PDB entry 4M28 | X-ray diffraction, 3.00 A resolution | chain A

Chain A:
Name: UDP-glucose pyrophosphorylase
From: Leishmania major
Notes: EC 2.7.7.9
UniProt: Q4QDU3 (Q4QDU3_LEIMA); residues 1-494 here = UniProt positions 1-494
Amino-acid sequence (505 residues; numbered 1 to 505; the number before each row is that of its first residue):
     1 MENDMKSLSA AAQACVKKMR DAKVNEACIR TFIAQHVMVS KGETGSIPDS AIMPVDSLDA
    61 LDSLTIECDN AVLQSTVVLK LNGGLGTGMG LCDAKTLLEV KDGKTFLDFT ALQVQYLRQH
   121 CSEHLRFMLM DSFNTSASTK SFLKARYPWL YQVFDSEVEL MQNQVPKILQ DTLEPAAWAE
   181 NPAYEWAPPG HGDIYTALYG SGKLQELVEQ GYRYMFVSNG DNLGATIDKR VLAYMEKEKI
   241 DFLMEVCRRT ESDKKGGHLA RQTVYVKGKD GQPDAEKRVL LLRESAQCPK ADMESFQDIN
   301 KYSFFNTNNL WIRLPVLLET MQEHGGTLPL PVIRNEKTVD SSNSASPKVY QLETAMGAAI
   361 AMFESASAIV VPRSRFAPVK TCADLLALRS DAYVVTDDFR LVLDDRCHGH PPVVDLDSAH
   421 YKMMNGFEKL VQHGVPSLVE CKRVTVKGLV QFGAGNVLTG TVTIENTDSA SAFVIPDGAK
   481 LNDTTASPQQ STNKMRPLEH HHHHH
Disordered / not traced: 1-5, 489-505
Differences from the reference sequence: expression tag (495-505)
Disulfides: C92 forms a disulfide with the same residue of a neighbouring copy of this chain
Ligand contacts: UPC (2'-deoxy-5'-O-[(R)-hydroxy{[(R)-hydroxy(phosphonooxy)phosphoryl]methyl}phosphoryl]uridine): L81, N82, G83, G84, L85, G86, T87, K95, M130, Q162, G190, H191, N219, D221

Summary:
Bound to chain A: compound UPC.
Chain A is UDP-glucose pyrophosphorylase (Leishmania major); the structure, UDP-Glucose Pyrophosphorylase from
Leishmania major in complex with UTP analog dUpCpp, was determined by X-ray diffraction (same publication as
4J18, 4M2A and 4M2B).
